5MPF - chains B and E of the 4 polymer chains in the assembly; structure by X-ray diffraction, 2.92 A resolution.

Chain B:
Name: Grainyhead-like protein 1 homolog
From: Homo sapiens
UniProtKB: Q9NZI5 (GRHL1_HUMAN); numbering as in UniProt (aligned over 248-485)
Chain sequence (238 residues; numbered 248 to 485; the number before each row is that of its first residue):
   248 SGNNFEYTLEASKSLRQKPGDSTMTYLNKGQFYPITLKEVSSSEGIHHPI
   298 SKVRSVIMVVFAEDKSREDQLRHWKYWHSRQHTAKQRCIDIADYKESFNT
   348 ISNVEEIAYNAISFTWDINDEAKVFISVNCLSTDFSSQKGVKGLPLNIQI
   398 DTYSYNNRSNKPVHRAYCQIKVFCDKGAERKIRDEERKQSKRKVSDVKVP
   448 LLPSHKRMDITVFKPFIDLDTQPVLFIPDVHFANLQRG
Not modelled in the structure: 248-249, 266-268, 289-297, 441-454, 478-485
Differences from the reference sequence: variant Val351 (Ile in Q9NZI5); conflict Ile397 (Val in Q9NZI5)
UniProt features mapped onto this chain:
  - region (Interaction with DNA): Thr380 to Lys389, Arg427 to Arg430
Reported in the primary citation:
  - binding site for the 12-nt DNA strand (chain E): Thr380, Gly387, Lys389, Cys421, Lys428
  - binding site for the 12-nt DNA strand: Gln385, Lys386, Gly387, Arg430
  - specificity-determining residues: Gly387, Arg427, Arg430
  - mutagenesis - C421A: unchanged binding to the 12-nt DNA strand (chain E)
  - mutagenesis - R427A (12-fold), R427A/R430A: decreased binding to the 12-nt DNA strand (chain E)
  - disease-associated variants - R427Q: decreased binding to the 12-nt DNA strand (chain E)
  - mutagenesis - R427A, R427Q: abolished signaling in response to CLDN4 promoter

Chain E:
Molecule: 12-nt DNA strand
Sequence (12 nucleotides; row label = number of the first residue in the row):
     1 AAAACCGGTTTT

Chain B / chain E interface:
Contacting residue pairs (11; chain B residue first):
  Gln385(B) - DT9(E)  phosphate contact
  Lys386(B) - DG8(E)  phosphate contact
  Lys386(B) - DT9(E)  sugar contact
  Gly387(B) - DG7(E)  base contact
  Gly387(B) - DG8(E)  hydrogen bond to the base
  Gly387(B) - DT9(E)  sugar contact
  Val388(B) - DT9(E)  phosphate contact
  Arg427(B) - DA4(E)  base contact
  Arg430(B) - DA2(E)  salt bridge to the phosphate
  Arg430(B) - DA3(E)  salt bridge to the phosphate
  Arg434(B) - DA3(E)  salt bridge to the phosphate
Other interface residues (no listed pair), chain E (8 interface residues in all): DC5, DT10

In short:
The interface between chain B and chain E involves 7 residues on one side and 8 on the other; the contacts
include 1 hydrogen bond and 3 salt bridges. Polar contacts include Gly387(B)-DG8(E), Arg430(B)-DA2(E) and
Arg430(B)-DA3(E). The paper reports a binding site for the 12-nt DNA strand (chain E) at Thr380(B), Gly387(B)
and Lys389(B) among others; R427A, R427A/R430A and R427Q of chain B reduce binding to the 12-nt DNA strand
(chain E).
Here chain B is Grainyhead-like protein 1 homolog (Homo sapiens) and chain E is a 12-nt DNA strand. Entry 5MPF
(Structural Basis of Gene Regulation by the Grainyhead Transcription Factor Superfamily) was determined by
X-ray diffraction, deposited together with 5MPH, 5MPI and 5MR7.
